PDB entry 8E8L | electron microscopy, 3.13 A resolution | chains 1 and 3 of the 6 polymer chains in the assembly

Chain 1:
Molecule: Capsid protein VP1
Organism: Human poliovirus 1 Mahoney
Reference sequence: P03300 (POLG_POL1M); residues 21-302 here correspond to UniProt positions 600-881 (UniProt number = residue number + 579)
Amino-acid sequence (282 residues; each row starts with the number of its first residue):
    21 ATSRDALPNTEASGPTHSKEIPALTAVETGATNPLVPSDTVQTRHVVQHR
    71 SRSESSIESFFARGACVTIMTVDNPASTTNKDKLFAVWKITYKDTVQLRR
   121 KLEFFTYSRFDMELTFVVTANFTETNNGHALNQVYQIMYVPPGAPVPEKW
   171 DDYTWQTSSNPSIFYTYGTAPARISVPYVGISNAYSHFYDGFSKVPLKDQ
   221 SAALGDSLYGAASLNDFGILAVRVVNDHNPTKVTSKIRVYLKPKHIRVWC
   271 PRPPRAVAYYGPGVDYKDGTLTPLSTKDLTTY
UniProt features mapped onto this chain:
  - site: Tyr302 (Cleavage)
Reported in the primary citation:
  - conformationally variable residues (loop rearrangement): Ala232 to Gly238

Chain 3:
Molecule: Capsid protein VP3
Organism: Human poliovirus 1 Mahoney
Reference sequence: B0L5R5 (B0L5R5_9ENTO); residues 1-235 here correspond to UniProt positions 342-576 (UniProt number = residue number + 341)
Amino-acid sequence (235 residues; row label = number of the first residue in the row):
     1 GLPVMNTPGSNQYLTADNFQSPCALPEFDVTPPIDIPGEVKNMMELAEID
    51 TMIPFDLSATKKNTMEMYRVRLSDKPHTDDPILCLSLSPASDPRLSHTML
   101 GEILNYYTHWAGSLKFTFLFCGSMMATGKLLVSYAPPGADPPKKRKEAML
   151 GTHVIWDIGLQSSCTMVVPWISNTTYRQTIDDSFTEGGYISVFYQTRIVV
   201 PLSTPREMDILGFVSACNDFSVRLLRDTTHIEQKA
Construct notes: conflict Arg71 (Gln412 in B0L5R5)

How chain 1 and chain 3 interact:
Pairs across the interface (142):
  Leu27(1) with Asn218(3); Asp219(3); Phe220(3); Ser221(3)
  Pro28(1) with Asn218(3)
  Thr30(1) with Asp219(3)
  Ala43(1) with Cys164(3); Thr165(3), hydrogen bond (backbone-backbone)
  Leu44(1) with Ser163(3)
  Thr45(1) with Gln161(3); Ser162(3); Ser163(3), hydrogen bond (backbone-backbone)
  Ala46(1) with Ser162(3); Ser163(3), hydrogen bond (backbone-side chain)
  Val47(1) with Ser162(3); Ser163(3), hydrogen bond (backbone-side chain)
  Glu48(1) with Leu119(3); Ser162(3), hydrogen bond
  Thr52(1) with Asp50(3)
  Asn53(1) with Lys115(3)
  Leu55(1) with Thr165(3)
  Val56(1) with Asn218(3)
  Pro57(1) with Ser113(3); Val167(3), hydrophobic; Asp219(3)
  Thr60(1) with Val167(3)
  Val61(1) with Val167(3), hydrophobic
  Arg70(1) with Ala111(3); Gly112(3); Tyr176(3); Asp219(3), hydrogen bond (side chain-backbone); Ser221(3), hydrogen bond
  Arg72(1) with Asn42(3), hydrogen bond (backbone-side chain); Met44(3); Glu48(3), salt bridge; Cys217(3), hydrogen bond (side chain-backbone); Asn218(3), hydrogen bond (side chain-backbone); Phe220(3), hydrogen bond (side chain-backbone)
  Glu74(1) with Tyr107(3), hydrogen bond (backbone-side chain); Arg223(3)
  Ser75(1) with Asn42(3), hydrogen bond; Met43(3), hydrogen bond (backbone-backbone); Met44(3), hydrogen bond (side chain-backbone); Tyr107(3)
  Ser76(1) with Lys41(3); Asn42(3); Met43(3)
  Ile77(1) with Val40(3); Lys41(3), hydrogen bond (backbone-backbone); Met43(3), hydrophobic
  Phe80(1) with Met43(3), hydrophobic; Tyr107(3); Leu225(3), hydrophobic
  Ala82(1) with Thr15(3)
  Arg83(1) with Thr15(3); Asp227(3), salt bridge
  Gly84(1) with Thr15(3), hydrogen bond (backbone-backbone)
  Asp114(1) with Gln233(3), hydrogen bond (backbone-side chain)
  Val116(1) with Ile231(3), hydrophobic; Gln233(3)
  Arg120(1) with Glu102(3), salt bridge; Tyr106(3), hydrogen bond
  Lys121(1) with Tyr106(3)
  Phe124(1) with Met99(3), hydrophobic; Ile103(3), hydrophobic; Tyr106(3), hydrophobic
  Arg129(1) with Val30(3); Thr31(3), hydrogen bond (side chain-backbone); Pro32(3); Pro33(3)
  Glu133(1) with Phe19(3); Ser21(3), hydrogen bond
  Thr135(1) with Tyr13(3)
  Val137(1) with Tyr13(3), hydrophobic
  Pro181(1) with Ala24(3)
  Ala190(1) with Asn11(3)
  Pro191(1) with Tyr13(3), hydrophobic
  Arg193(1) with Tyr13(3); Asp17(3), salt bridge; Ser21(3)
  Ile194(1) with Pro22(3); Ala24(3), hydrophobic
  Ser195(1) with Ser21(3); Pro22(3), hydrogen bond (backbone-backbone); Cys23(3); Ala24(3), hydrogen bond (backbone-backbone)
  Pro197(1) with Cys23(3); Phe28(3), hydrophobic
  Tyr198(1) with Phe28(3); Val30(3), hydrophobic; Thr31(3)
  Ser202(1) with Thr31(3), hydrogen bond (backbone-side chain)
  Asn203(1) with Pro32(3), hydrogen bond (side chain-backbone); Ile34(3)
  Tyr260(1) with Tyr13(3)
  Lys262(1) with Asp17(3), hydrogen bond (side chain-backbone)
  Lys264(1) with Phe19(3), hydrogen bond (side chain-backbone)
  Arg267(1) with Pro33(3); Glu39(3), salt bridge
  Val268(1) with Glu39(3); Val40(3), hydrogen bond (backbone-backbone)
  Trp269(1) with Ile36(3); Pro37(3); Gly38(3); Glu39(3)
  Cys270(1) with Gly38(3)
  Pro271(1) with Leu46(3), hydrophobic
  Arg272(1) with Met99(3)
  Pro274(1) with Met99(3); Glu102(3)
  Ala278(1) with Ile231(3), hydrophobic
  Tyr279(1) with Ile231(3), hydrophobic
  Thr292(1) with Asn63(3)
  Pro293(1) with Asn63(3)
  Leu294(1) with Leu57(3), hydrophobic; Asn63(3), hydrogen bond (backbone-side chain); Pro93(3); His97(3)
  Ser295(1) with Leu57(3)
  Thr296(1) with Leu57(3); Lys62(3)
  Lys297(1) with Asp56(3); Leu57(3), hydrogen bond (backbone-backbone); Pro93(3); Arg94(3)
  Asp298(1) with Arg94(3)
  Leu299(1) with Phe55(3); Asp56(3); Leu83(3), hydrophobic; Cys84(3), hydrogen bond (backbone-side chain)
  Thr300(1) with Cys84(3), hydrogen bond (backbone-side chain)
  Thr301(1) with Cys84(3); Arg94(3), hydrogen bond (backbone-side chain)
  Tyr302(1) with Cys84(3), hydrophobic; Leu85(3); Ser86(3); Arg94(3), hydrogen bond (backbone-side chain); Pro141(3), hydrophobic; Pro142(3), hydrogen bond (side chain-backbone); Lys143(3); Tyr189(3), hydrophobic; Ser191(3)
Other interface residues (no listed pair), chain 1 (79 interface residues in all): Ser71, Thr115, Gln117, Phe125, Val196, Val199, Gly200, Ile201, Ala204, Pro273, Val277
Other interface residues (no listed pair), chain 3 (87 interface residues in all): Ala16, Asn18, Leu25, Ser58, Ala59, Met67, Val70, Ile82, Thr117, Thr175, Ile190, Phe213, Val222, Thr228, His230, Glu232

In short:
The interface between chain 1 and chain 3 involves 79 residues on one side and 87 on the other, with 35
hydrogen bonds and 5 salt bridges. Among the polar pairs are Arg72(1)-Glu48(3), Arg83(1)-Asp227(3) and
Arg120(1)-Glu102(3). From the paper: conformational variability at Ala232(1).
Chain 1 is Capsid protein VP1 and chain 3 is Capsid protein VP3, both from Human poliovirus 1 Mahoney; the
structure, 9H2 Fab-poliovirus 1 complex, was determined by electron microscopy, deposited together with 8E8R,
8E8S, 8E8X, 8E8Y and 8E8Z.
